PDB entry 6J4X | electron microscopy, 4.30 A resolution (low resolution: residue-level contacts below are approximate; hydrogen-bond / salt-bridge calls are withheld) | chains N and e of the 26 polymer chains in the assembly

== Chain N ==
Molecule: 198-nt DNA strand
Sequence (198 nucleotides; each row starts with the number of its first residue; numbers below 1 keep their minus sign (DG-125 is residue -125)):
  -125 GCTTACGTCA GTCTGGCCAT CTTTGTGTTT GGTGTGTTTG GGTGGTGGCC GTTTTCGTTG
   -65 TTTTTTTCTG TCTCGTGCCT GGTGTCTTGG GTGTAATCCC CTTGGCGGTT AAAACGCGGG
    -5 GGACAGCGCG TACGTGCGTT TAAGCGGTGC TAGAGCTGTC TACGACCAAT TGAGCGGCCT
    55 CGGCACCGGG ATTCTGAT
Disordered / not traced: -125 to -55, -36 to -32

== Chain e ==
Protein: Histone H3.3
From: Homo sapiens
Reference sequence: P84243 (H33_HUMAN); residues 0-135 here correspond to UniProt positions 1-136 (UniProt number = residue number + 1)
Amino-acid sequence (139 residues; row label = number of the first residue in the row; numbers below 1 keep their minus sign (Gly-3 is residue -3)):
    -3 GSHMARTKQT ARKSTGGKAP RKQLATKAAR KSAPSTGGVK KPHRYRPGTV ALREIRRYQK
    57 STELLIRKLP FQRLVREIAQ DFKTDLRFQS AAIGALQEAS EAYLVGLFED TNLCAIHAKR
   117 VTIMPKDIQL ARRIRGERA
Disordered / not traced: -3 to 38
Sequence notes: expression tag (-3 to -1)
UniProt features mapped onto this chain:
  - site: Ser31 (Interaction with ZMYND11)
  - modified residue: Arg2 (Asymmetric dimethylarginine), Thr3 (Phosphothreonine), Lys4 (Allysine), Gln5 (5-glutamyl dopamine), Thr6 (Phosphothreonine), Arg8 (Citrulline), Lys9 (N6,N6,N6-trimethyllysine), Ser10 (ADP-ribosylserine), Thr11 (Phosphothreonine), Lys14 (N6-(2-hydroxyisobutyryl)lysine), Arg17 (Asymmetric dimethylarginine), Lys18 (N6-(2-hydroxyisobutyryl)lysine), Lys23 (N6-(2-hydroxyisobutyryl)lysine), Arg26 (Citrulline), Lys27 (N6,N6,N6-trimethyllysine), Ser28 (ADP-ribosylserine), Ser31 (Phosphoserine), Lys36 (N6,N6,N6-trimethyllysine), Lys37 (N6-methyllysine), Tyr41 (Phosphotyrosine) and 9 more in UniProt
  - lipidation: Lys18 (N6-decanoyllysine)

== How chain N and chain e interact ==
Residue-residue contacts - 14 pairs, chain N then chain e:
  DA-14(N) with Arg63(e)
  DA-13(N) with Arg63(e)
  DG-8(N) with Arg40(e)
  DG-5(N) with Arg42(e); Pro43(e)
  DG-4(N) with Thr118(e)
  DA-3(N) with Val117(e); Thr118(e)
  DC-2(N) with Arg116(e); Met120(e)
  DT69(N) with Thr45(e)
  DG70(N) with Arg42(e); Thr45(e)
  DA71(N) with Arg42(e)
Also at the interface, not in a pair above, chain e (10 interface residues in all): His39

== Summary ==
Chain N and chain e each contribute 10 residues to their interface.
Here chain N is a 198-nt DNA strand and chain e is Histone H3.3 (Homo sapiens). Entry 6J4X (RNA polymerase II
elongation complex bound with Elf1 and Spt4/5, stalled at SHL(-1) of the nucleosome ...) was determined by
electron microscopy, deposited together with 6IR9, 6J4W, 6J4Y, 6J4Z, 6J50 and 6J51.
